Entry 3IAM (X-ray diffraction, 3.10 A resolution); this record covers chains 4 and 6 of the 8 polymer chains in the assembly.

Chain 4:
Name: NADH-quinone oxidoreductase subunit 4
Organism: Thermus thermophilus
Notes: EC 1.6.99.5
UniProt: Q56220 (NQO4_THET8); numbering as in UniProt (aligned over 1-409)
Amino-acid sequence (409 residues; numbered 1 to 409; the number before each row is that of its first residue):
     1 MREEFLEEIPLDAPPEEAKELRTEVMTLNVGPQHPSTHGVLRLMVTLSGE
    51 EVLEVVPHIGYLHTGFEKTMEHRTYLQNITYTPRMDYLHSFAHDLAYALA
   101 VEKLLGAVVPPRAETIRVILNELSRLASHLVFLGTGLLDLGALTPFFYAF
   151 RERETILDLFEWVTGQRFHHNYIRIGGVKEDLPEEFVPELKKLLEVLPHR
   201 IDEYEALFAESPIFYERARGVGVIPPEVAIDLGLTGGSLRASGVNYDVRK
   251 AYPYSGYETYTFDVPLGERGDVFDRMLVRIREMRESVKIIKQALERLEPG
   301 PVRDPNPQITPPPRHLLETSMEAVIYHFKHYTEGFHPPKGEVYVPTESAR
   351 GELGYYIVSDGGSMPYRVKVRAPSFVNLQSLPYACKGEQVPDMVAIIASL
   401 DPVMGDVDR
Disordered / not traced: 1-24, 32-38
What the authors report for this chain:
  - binding site for 4Fe-4S cluster: Arg-84
  - catalytic residues: Tyr-87 (proposed by the authors, not directly observed)

Chain 6:
Name: NADH-quinone oxidoreductase subunit 6
Organism: Thermus thermophilus
Notes: EC 1.6.99.5
UniProt: Q56218 (NQO6_THET8); residue numbers follow UniProt; this construct covers 1-181
Amino-acid sequence (181 residues; numbered 1 to 181; the number before each row is that of its first residue):
     1 MALKDLFERDVQELEREGILFTTLEKLVAWGRSNSLWPATFGLACCAIEM
    51 MASTDARNDLARFGSEVFRASPRQADVMIVAGRLSKKMAPVMRRVWEQMP
   101 DPKWVISMGACASSGGMFNNYAIVQNVDSVVPVDVYVPGCPPRPEALIYA
   151 VMQLQKKVRGQAYNERGERLPPVAAWKRTRG
Disordered / not traced: 1-14, 57-73, 176-181
Metal / ion sites: 4Fe-4S cluster Fe: Cys-45, Cys-111, Cys-140
Ligand contacts: 4Fe-4S cluster (SF4): Cys-45, Cys-46, Gly-82, Arg-83, Gly-109, Ala-110, Cys-111, Phe-118, Gly-139, Cys-140, Pro-141
Swiss-Prot annotation at these positions:
  - binding site ([4Fe-4S] cluster): Cys-45, Cys-46, Cys-111, Cys-140
What the authors report for this chain:
  - conformationally variable residues (helix shift): Gly-18 to Ser-35, Cys-46, Arg-143 to Gly-160
  - 4Fe-4S cluster coordination: Cys-45
  - catalytic residues: Cys-45, Glu-49 (proposed by the authors, not directly observed)

Interface between chain 4 and chain 6:
Pairs across the interface (43; chain 4 residue first):
  Val-40(4) with Met-88(6), hydrophobic
  Ile-59(4) with Lys-87(6), hydrogen bond (backbone-side chain)
  Gly-60(4) with Ser-85(6); Lys-87(6)
  Tyr-61(4) with Ser-85(6); Lys-87(6); Met-88(6)
  Leu-62(4) with Leu-43(6); Ala-44(6), hydrophobic; Arg-83(6)
  His-63(4) with Ser-85(6); Tyr-121(6), hydrogen bond; Ala-122(6)
  Thr-64(4) with Arg-83(6), hydrogen bond; Phe-118(6); Asn-120(6), hydrogen bond (backbone-side chain); Ala-122(6); Ile-123(6)
  Gly-65(4) with Tyr-121(6)
  Phe-66(4) with Arg-83(6); Phe-118(6), hydrophobic
  Thr-69(4) with Asn-120(6), hydrogen bond
  Arg-73(4) with Met-117(6), hydrogen bond (side chain-backbone)
  Thr-80(4) with Met-117(6)
  Tyr-81(4) with Met-117(6), hydrogen bond (side chain-backbone)
  Arg-84(4) with Arg-83(6), hydrogen bond (backbone-side chain); Met-117(6); Cys-140(6), hydrogen bond
  Tyr-87(4) with Ala-44(6), hydrophobic; Cys-45(6), hydrophobic; Ile-48(6), hydrophobic
  Leu-88(4) with Ile-48(6), hydrophobic
  Phe-146(4) with Asp-55(6)
  Phe-150(4) with Met-51(6); Asp-55(6)
  Arg-153(4) with Ile-48(6)
  Glu-161(4) with Arg-143(6), salt bridge
  Arg-167(4) with Glu-49(6), salt bridge
  Phe-168(4) with Glu-49(6); Pro-141(6), hydrophobic
  His-169(4) with Cys-45(6); Cys-140(6); Pro-141(6)
Also at the interface, not in a pair above, chain 6 (22 interface residues in all): Ala-52, Pro-144

Summary:
23 residues of chain 4 face 22 of chain 6 across their interface, with 9 hydrogen bonds and 2 salt bridges.
Polar pairs include Glu-161(4)/Arg-143(6), Arg-167(4)/Glu-49(6) and Ile-59(4)/Lys-87(6). Chain 6 binds 4Fe-4S
cluster. The paper reports catalytic residues Tyr-87(4) and Cys-45(6) among others; a binding site for 4Fe-4S
cluster at Arg-84(4).
Here chain 4 is NADH-quinone oxidoreductase subunit 4 and chain 6 is NADH-quinone oxidoreductase subunit 6,
both from Thermus thermophilus. Entry 3IAM (Crystal structure of the hydrophilic domain of respiratory complex
I from Thermus thermophilus, reduced, 2 mol/ASU ...) was determined by X-ray diffraction (same publication as
3I9V and 3IAS).
